PDB entry 4FFZ | X-ray diffraction, 3.80 A resolution | chains L and H of the 3 polymer chains in the assembly

Chain L:
Molecule: DENV1-E111 fab fragment (light chain)
From: Mus musculus
Notes: antibody fragment or engineered binder
Chain sequence (216 residues; row label = number of the first residue in the row; a row labelled like 30A-30D holds insertion residues (30A, then the next letters in order)):
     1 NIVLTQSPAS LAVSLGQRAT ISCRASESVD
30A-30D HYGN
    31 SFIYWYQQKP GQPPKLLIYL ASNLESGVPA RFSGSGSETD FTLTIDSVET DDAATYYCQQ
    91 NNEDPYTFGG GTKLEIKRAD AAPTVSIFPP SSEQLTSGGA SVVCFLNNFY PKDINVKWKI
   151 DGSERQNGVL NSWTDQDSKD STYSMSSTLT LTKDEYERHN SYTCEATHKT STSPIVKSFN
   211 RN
Disulfide bonds: Cys23-Cys88, Cys134-Cys194

Chain H:
Molecule: DENV1-E111 fab fragment (heavy chain)
From: Mus musculus
Notes: antibody fragment or engineered binder
Chain sequence (217 residues; each row starts with the number of its first residue; a row labelled like 82A-82C holds insertion residues (82A, then the next letters in order)):
     1 QVQLLQPGAE LVKPGASMKL SCKASGYTFT NWWMHWVRLR PGRGLEWIGR ID
   52A P
    53 NSDVNKYNEK FENRASLTVD KHSSTAYMQL
82A-82C SSL
    83 TSEDSAIYYC ARWFFPWY
  100A F
   101 DVWGTGTTVT VSSAKTTAPS VYPLAPVCGG TTGSSVTLGC LVKGYFPEPV TLTWNSGSLS
   161 SGVHTFPALL QSGLYTLSSS VTVTSNTWPS QTITCNVAHP ASSTKVDKKI ES
Disulfide bonds: Cys22-Cys92, Cys140-Cys195

Interface between chain L and chain H:
Residue-residue contacts (64):
  Tyr34(L) with Trp99(H), hydrogen bond (side chain-backbone); Tyr100(H), hydrophobic
  Tyr36(L) with Tyr100(H); Phe100A(H), hydrogen bond (side chain-backbone); Trp103(H), hydrophobic
  Gln38(L) with Leu39(H); Tyr91(H)
  Gln42(L) with Tyr91(H)
  Pro43(L) with Tyr91(H), hydrophobic; Trp103(H), hydrophobic; Gly104(H)
  Pro44(L) with Trp103(H)
  Leu46(L) with Tyr100(H), hydrophobic
  Tyr49(L) with Trp99(H), hydrophobic; Tyr100(H), hydrophobic
  Leu50(L) with Trp99(H)
  Glu55(L) with Tyr100(H), hydrogen bond
  Tyr87(L) with Leu45(H), hydrophobic
  Asn91(L) with Trp95(H); Pro98(H), hydrogen bond (side chain-backbone); Trp99(H)
  Asp94(L) with Arg50(H), salt bridge; Lys58(H), salt bridge
  Pro95(L) with Trp47(H), hydrophobic; Asn60(H)
  Tyr96(L) with His35(H); Trp47(H); Arg50(H), hydrogen bond; Trp95(H)
  Phe98(L) with Leu45(H)
  Phe118(L) with Leu124(H); Ala125(H); Thr137(H)
  Pro119(L) with Val127(H)
  Ser121(L) with Tyr122(H); Pro123(H)
  Glu123(L) with Tyr122(H); Pro123(H)
  Gln124(L) with Tyr122(H)
  Ser127(L) with Tyr122(H), hydrogen bond
  Ser131(L) with Lys143(H), hydrogen bond
  Phe135(L) with Phe166(H), hydrophobic; Ser178(H); Ser179(H); Ser180(H)
  Asn137(L) with His164(H); Phe166(H); Ser180(H), hydrogen bond
  Asn138(L) with His164(H), hydrogen bond
  Leu160(L) with Leu169(H), hydrophobic; Thr176(H)
  Asn161(L) with Leu169(H)
  Ser162(L) with Pro167(H); Leu169(H)
  Trp163(L) with Pro167(H)
  Thr164(L) with Phe166(H)
  Asp167(L) with His164(H)
  Ser174(L) with His164(H); Phe166(H)
  Met175(L) with Phe166(H)
  Ser176(L) with Phe166(H); Ser178(H), hydrogen bond
  Thr180(L) with Lys143(H), hydrogen bond
  Phe209(L) with Val127(H), hydrophobic
Interface residues without a listed pair, chain L (42 interface residues in all): Phe32, Gln89, Ser116, Ile117, Val133
Interface residues without a listed pair, chain H (39 interface residues in all): Val37, Gly44, Glu46, Pro126, Leu138, Gly139, Leu141, Thr165, Gln171

Overview:
Chain L and chain H form an interface of 42 and 39 residues respectively, with 11 hydrogen bonds and 2 salt
bridges. Polar pairs include Asp94(L)-Arg50(H), Asp94(L)-Lys58(H) and Tyr34(L)-Trp99(H).
Chain L is DENV1-E111 fab fragment (light chain) and chain H is DENV1-E111 fab fragment (heavy chain), both
from Mus musculus; the structure, Crystal Structure of DENV1-E111 fab fragment bound to DENV-1 DIII (Western
Pacific-74 strain), was determined by X-ray diffraction (same publication as 4FFY).
